PDB entry 6PUZ | electron microscopy, 2.80 A resolution | chains D and E of the 6 polymer chains in the assembly

Chain D:
Protein: Chimeric Sso7d and HIV-1 integrase
From: Saccharolobus solfataricus (strain ATCC 35092 / DSM 1617 / JCM 11322 / P2)
Reference sequence: chimeric construct of P39476, Q76353: residues -74 to -11 from P39476 (DN7D_SACS2) positions 1-64 (UniProt number = residue number + 75); residues 1-288 from Q76353 positions 1-288 (same numbers)
Sequence (383 residues; row label = number of the first residue in the row; numbers below 1 keep their minus sign (Met-94 is residue -94)):
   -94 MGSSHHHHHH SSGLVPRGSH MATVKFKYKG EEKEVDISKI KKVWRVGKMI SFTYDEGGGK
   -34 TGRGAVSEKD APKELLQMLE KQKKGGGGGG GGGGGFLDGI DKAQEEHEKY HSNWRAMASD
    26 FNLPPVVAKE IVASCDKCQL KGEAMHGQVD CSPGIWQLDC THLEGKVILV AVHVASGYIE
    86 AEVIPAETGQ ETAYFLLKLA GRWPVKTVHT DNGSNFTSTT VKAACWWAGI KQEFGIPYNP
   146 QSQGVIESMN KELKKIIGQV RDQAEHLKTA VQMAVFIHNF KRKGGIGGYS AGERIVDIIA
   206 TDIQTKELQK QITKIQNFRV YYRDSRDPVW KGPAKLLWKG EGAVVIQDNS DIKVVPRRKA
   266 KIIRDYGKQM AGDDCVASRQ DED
Unresolved in the structure: -94 to 221, 270-288
Sequence notes: expression tag (-94 to -75); linker (-10 to 0)
UniProt features mapped onto this chain:
  - modified residue (N6-methyllysine): Lys-70, Lys-68, Lys-14, Lys-12, Lys-11
What the authors report for this chain:
  - binding site for the ligand XXJ: Asn117, Tyr143

Chain E:
Molecule: viral DNA non-transferred strand
Sequence (27 nucleotides; row label = number of the first residue in the row):
    15 ACTGCTAGAG ATTTTCCCGC CCACGCT
Unresolved in the structure: 34-41

Chain D / chain E interface:
Contacting residue pairs (11):
  Leu242(D) with DA15(E), base contact
  Trp243(D) with DA15(E), base contact; DC16(E), base contact
  Glu246(D) with DC16(E), base contact; DT17(E), hydrogen bond to the base
  Gly247(D) with DC16(E), base contact; DT17(E), base contact
  Ala248(D) with DC16(E), hydrogen bond to the base
  Val250(D) with DA15(E), base contact
  Val259(D) with DC16(E), sugar contact
  Arg263(D) with DG18(E), salt bridge to the phosphate
Interface residues without a listed pair, chain D (11 interface residues in all): Gly245, Ile257, Pro261

Overview:
11 residues of chain D and 4 residues of chain E are in contact; the contacts include 2 hydrogen bonds and 1
salt bridge. Polar contacts include Glu246(D)-DT17(E), Ala248(D)-DC16(E) and Arg263(D)-DG18(E). From the
paper: a binding site for the ligand XXJ at Asn117(D) and Tyr143(D).
Here chain D is Chimeric Sso7d and HIV-1 integrase (Saccharolobus solfataricus (strain ATCC 35092 / DSM 1617 /
JCM 11322 / P2)) and chain E is viral DNA non-transferred strand. Entry 6PUZ (Structure of HIV cleaved
synaptic complex (CSC) intasome bound with magnesium and INSTI XZ446 (compound 4f)) was determined by electron
microscopy together with 6PUT, 6PUW, 6PUY and 6V3K from the same study.
